Entry 4HX6 (X-ray diffraction, 1.89 A resolution); this record covers chains A and B.

[Chain A (and B)]
Name: Oxidoreductase
Organism: Streptomyces globisporus
Notes: chain B of this document is another copy of the same molecule, construct and numbering; everything in this record applies to it too
UniProtKB: Q8GME2 (Q8GME2_STRGL); numbering as in UniProt (aligned over 1-182)
Sequence (185 residues; numbered -2 to 182; the number before each row is that of its first residue; numbers below 1 keep their minus sign (Ser-2 is residue -2)):
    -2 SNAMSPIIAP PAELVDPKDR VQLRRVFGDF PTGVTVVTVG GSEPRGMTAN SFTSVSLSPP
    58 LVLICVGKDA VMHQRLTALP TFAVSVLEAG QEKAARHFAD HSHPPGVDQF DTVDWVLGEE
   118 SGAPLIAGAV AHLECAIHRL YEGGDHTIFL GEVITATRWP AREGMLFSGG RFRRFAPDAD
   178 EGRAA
Not modelled in the structure: -2, 176-182 (chain B: -2 to 7, 97-98, 177-182)
Differences from the reference sequence: expression tag (-2 to 0); engineered mutation His100 (Arg in Q8GME2)
Modified positions: Mse1, Mse44, Mse69, Mse162 (selenomethionine; parent Met)
Swiss-Prot annotation at these positions:
  - binding site (NAD(+)): Asp16, His143
  - binding site (FAD): Asn47, Ser48, Cys62 to Gly64, His98
From the paper describing this entry:
  - conformationally variable residues (order/disorder transition): Asp97 to Asp105

[How chain A and chain B interact]
Pairs across the interface (138; chain A residue first):
  Pro7(A) with Trp156(B); Ala158(B), hydrophobic; Arg159(B)
  Pro8(A) with Trp156(B); Pro157(B)
  Ala9(A) with Arg155(B); Trp156(B)
  Glu10(A) with Thr154(B); Arg155(B), salt bridge; Pro157(B)
  Leu11(A) with Thr152(B); Ala153(B)
  Val12(A) with Ala153(B), hydrogen bond (backbone-backbone)
  Pro14(A) with Pro57(B), hydrophobic; Val150(B); Ile151(B)
  Arg17(A) with Leu54(B)
  Leu20(A) with Leu54(B); Pro57(B), hydrophobic
  Arg21(A) with Leu54(B)
  Arg22(A) with Arg155(B)
  Val23(A) with Ala128(B), hydrophobic; Arg155(B)
  Phe24(A) with Ser51(B); Ser53(B); Leu54(B), hydrophobic; Leu58(B); Val59(B), hydrophobic
  Asp26(A) with Val83(B); Val127(B); Arg155(B), salt bridge
  Phe27(A) with Gly30(B); Val31(B); Thr32(B); Asn47(B); Phe49(B)
  Pro28(A) with Thr29(B); Gly30(B), hydrogen bond (backbone-backbone); Mse162(B); Leu163(B), hydrophobic; Phe172(B), hydrophobic
  Thr29(A) with Pro28(B)
  Gly30(A) with Phe27(B); Pro28(B), hydrogen bond (backbone-backbone)
  Val31(A) with Phe27(B)
  Thr32(A) with Phe27(B)
  Asn47(A) with Phe27(B)
  Ser48(A) with Thr50(B)
  Phe49(A) with Phe27(B)
  Thr50(A) with Ser48(B); Thr50(B), hydrogen bond
  Ser51(A) with Phe24(B)
  Val52(A) with Gly140(B); Asp142(B); His143(B), hydrogen bond (backbone-side chain)
  Ser53(A) with Phe24(B); Gly140(B); Gly141(B); Asp142(B), hydrogen bond (side chain-backbone)
  Leu54(A) with Arg17(B); Leu20(B), hydrophobic; Arg21(B); Phe24(B), hydrophobic; Asp142(B), hydrogen bond (backbone-side chain)
  Ser55(A) with Arg17(B); Asp142(B), hydrogen bond (backbone-side chain)
  Pro56(A) with Gly141(B)
  Pro57(A) with Pro14(B); Leu20(B), hydrophobic
  Leu58(A) with Phe24(B); Gly140(B); Gly141(B)
  Val59(A) with Phe24(B), hydrophobic
  Leu60(A) with Leu60(B), hydrophobic; Ile145(B), hydrophobic
  Val83(A) with Asp26(B)
  Val127(A) with Asp26(B)
  Ala128(A) with Val23(B), hydrophobic; Asp26(B)
  Tyr138(A) with Tyr138(B), hydrophobic; Glu139(B), hydrogen bond (side chain-backbone); Ile145(B), hydrophobic
  Glu139(A) with His135(B); Tyr138(B), hydrogen bond (backbone-side chain); Leu147(B)
  Gly140(A) with Val52(B); Ser53(B); Leu58(B)
  Gly141(A) with Ser53(B); Pro56(B); Leu58(B)
  Asp142(A) with Val52(B); Ser53(B), hydrogen bond; Leu54(B), hydrogen bond (side chain-backbone); Ser55(B), hydrogen bond (side chain-backbone)
  His143(A) with Val52(B), hydrogen bond (side chain-backbone)
  Ile145(A) with Leu60(B), hydrophobic
  Leu147(A) with Glu139(B)
  Val150(A) with Pro14(B)
  Ile151(A) with Pro14(B)
  Thr152(A) with Pro14(B)
  Ala153(A) with Leu11(B); Val12(B), hydrogen bond (backbone-backbone)
  Thr154(A) with Ala9(B); Glu10(B)
  Arg155(A) with Ala9(B); Glu10(B), salt bridge; Arg22(B); Asp26(B), salt bridge
  Trp156(A) with Pro8(B); Ala9(B)
  Pro157(A) with Pro8(B); Glu10(B)
  Glu160(A) with Arg170(B), salt bridge
  Mse162(A) with Pro28(B)
  Leu163(A) with Pro28(B), hydrophobic; Leu163(B), hydrophobic; Phe172(B), hydrophobic
  Ser165(A) with Phe172(B)
  Arg168(A) with Asp175(B), salt bridge
  Arg170(A) with Glu160(B), salt bridge; Phe172(B); Ala173(B), hydrogen bond (side chain-backbone); Asp175(B), salt bridge
  Arg171(A) with Phe172(B); Ala173(B), hydrogen bond (backbone-backbone)
  Phe172(A) with Pro28(B), hydrophobic; Leu163(B), hydrophobic; Ser165(B); Arg170(B); Arg171(B); Ala173(B)
  Ala173(A) with Arg170(B), hydrogen bond (backbone-side chain); Arg171(B), hydrogen bond (backbone-backbone); Phe172(B); Ala173(B)
  Asp175(A) with Arg168(B), hydrogen bond (backbone-side chain); Arg170(B)
Other interface residues (no listed pair), chain A (67 interface residues in all): Ala6, Cys62, Leu130, Pro174
Other interface residues (no listed pair), chain B (69 interface residues in all): Cys62, Leu130, Gly161, Pro174

[Summary]
Chain A and chain B form an interface of 67 and 69 residues respectively; the contacts include 20 hydrogen
bonds and 8 salt bridges. Polar pairs include Glu10(A)-Arg155(B), Asp26(A)-Arg155(B) and Glu160(A)-Arg170(B).
From UniProt: NAD+-binding residues Asp16(A) and His143(A) and 6 FAD-binding residues on chain A. From the
paper: conformational variability at Asp97(A).
Both chains are Oxidoreductase (Streptomyces globisporus). Entry 4HX6 (Streptomyces globisporus C-1027
NADH:FAD oxidoreductase SgcE6) was determined by X-ray diffraction together with 4R82 and 4OO2 from the same
study.
